Entry 6RDE (electron microscopy, 2.90 A resolution); this record covers chains V and Z of the 20 polymer chains in the assembly.

== Chain V ==
Protein: ATP synthase subunit alpha
Source organism: Polytomella sp. Pringsheim 198.80
Reference sequence: A0ZW40 (A0ZW40_9CHLO); numbering as in UniProt (aligned over 1-562)
Chain sequence (562 residues; each row starts with the number of its first residue):
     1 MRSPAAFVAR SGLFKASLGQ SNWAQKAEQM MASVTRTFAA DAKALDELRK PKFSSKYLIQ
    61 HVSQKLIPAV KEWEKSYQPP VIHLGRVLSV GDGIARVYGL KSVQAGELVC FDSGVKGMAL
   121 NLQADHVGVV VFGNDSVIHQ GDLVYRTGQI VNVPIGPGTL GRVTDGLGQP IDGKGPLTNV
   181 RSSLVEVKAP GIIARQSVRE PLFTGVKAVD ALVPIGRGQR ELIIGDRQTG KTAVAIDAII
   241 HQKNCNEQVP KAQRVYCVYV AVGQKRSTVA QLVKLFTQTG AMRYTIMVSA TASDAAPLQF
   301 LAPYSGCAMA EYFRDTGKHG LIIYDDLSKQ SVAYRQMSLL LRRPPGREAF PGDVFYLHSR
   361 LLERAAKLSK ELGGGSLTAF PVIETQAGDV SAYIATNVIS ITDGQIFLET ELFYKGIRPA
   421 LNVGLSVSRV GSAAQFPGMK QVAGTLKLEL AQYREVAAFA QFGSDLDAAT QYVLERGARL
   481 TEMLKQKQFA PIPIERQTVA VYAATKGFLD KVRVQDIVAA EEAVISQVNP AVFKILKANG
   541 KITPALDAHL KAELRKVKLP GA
Disordered / not traced: 1-42
Sequence notes: conflict Arg266 (Lys in A0ZW40)
Ion coordination: Mg2+: Thr232 (together with ATP)
Ligand contacts:
  - ADP (adenosine-5'-diphosphate): Val427, Ser428, Arg429
  - ATP (adenosine-5'-triphosphate): Asp226, Arg227, Gln228, Thr229, Gly230, Lys231, Thr232, Ala233, Glu384, Phe413, Arg418, Pro419, Gln486, Lys487, Gln488

== Chain Z ==
Protein: ATP synthase subunit beta
Source organism: Polytomella sp. Pringsheim 198.80
Notes: EC 7.1.2.2
Reference sequence: A0ZW41 (A0ZW41_9CHLO); residue numbers follow UniProt; this construct covers 1-574
Chain sequence (574 residues; each row starts with the number of its first residue):
     1 MALRYAAGLA KNVVQRQGAS LNIARAFAAE PAPAIDAGYV SQVIGPVVDV RFDGELPSIL
    61 SSLEVEGHSV RLVLEVAQHM GDNTVRCIAM DSTDGLVRGQ KVVDTGSPIK VPVGRGTLGR
   121 IMNVIGEPVD EQGPIDAADI WSIHREAPEF TEQSTEQEIL VTGIKVVDLL APYQRGGKIG
   181 LFGGAGVGKT VLIMELINNV AKAHGGFSVF AGVGERTREG NDLYREMIES GVIKLGAERG
   241 NSKCTLVYGQ MNEPPGARAR VALTGLTVAE YFRDIEGQDV LLFVDNIFRF TQANSEVSAL
   301 LGRIPSAVGY QPTLATDLGG LQERITTTTK GSITSVQAVY VPADDLTDPA PATTFAHLDA
   361 TTVLSRSIAE LGIYPAVDPL DSTSRMLNPN VIGAEHYNVA RGVQKVLQDY KNLQDIIAIL
   421 GMDELSEEDK LTVARARKIQ RFLSQPFQVA EVFTGTPGKY VDLADTISGF QGVLTGKYDD
   481 LPEMAFYMVG DIKEVKEKAD KMAKDIASRK EADNKKVSEE LKDIPSLDKL VSEIKEVVIE
   541 EDDGLEEDFK AEALSSETVV LNEEGKSVPL PKKN
Disordered / not traced: 1-35
Sequence notes: conflict Ala350 (Gly in A0ZW41), Leu387 (Arg in A0ZW41)
Ion coordination: Mg2+: Thr190, Glu215 (together with ADP)
Ligand contacts:
  - ADP (adenosine-5'-diphosphate): Gly184, Ala185, Gly186, Val187, Gly188, Lys189, Thr190, Val191, Glu215, Arg216, Glu219, Tyr374, Phe447, Ala450, Phe453, Thr454
  - ATP (adenosine-5'-triphosphate): Ser384, Arg385, Tyr397

== How chain V and chain Z interact ==
Contacting residue pairs (162; chain V residue first):
  Pro80(V) - Glu563(Z)
  Ile82(V) - Glu563(Z)
  His83(V) - Leu561(Z)
  His83(V) - Asn562(Z)
  His83(V) - Glu563(Z)  hydrogen bond (backbone-side chain)
  His83(V) - Gly565(Z)
  Leu84(V) - Leu561(Z)
  Leu84(V) - Glu563(Z)  hydrogen bond (backbone-side chain)
  Gly99(V) - Arg98(Z)  hydrogen bond (backbone-side chain)
  Leu100(V) - Arg98(Z)  hydrogen bond (backbone-side chain)
  Lys101(V) - Val97(Z)
  Lys101(V) - Arg98(Z)
  Ser102(V) - Val97(Z)
  Val103(V) - Leu96(Z)
  Val103(V) - Val97(Z)
  Gln104(V) - Gly95(Z)
  Gln104(V) - Leu96(Z)
  Gln104(V) - Val97(Z)
  Ala105(V) - Val43(Z)  hydrophobic
  Ala105(V) - Thr93(Z)
  Ala105(V) - Asp94(Z)
  Ala105(V) - Gly95(Z)  hydrogen bond (backbone-backbone)
  Ala105(V) - Leu96(Z)  hydrogen bond (backbone-backbone)
  Cys110(V) - Thr558(Z)
  Cys110(V) - Val560(Z)  hydrophobic
  Cys110(V) - Leu570(Z)  hydrophobic
  Phe111(V) - Leu570(Z)
  Asp112(V) - Lys573(Z)
  Asp112(V) - Asn574(Z)
  Ser113(V) - Asn574(Z)
  Gly114(V) - Leu570(Z)
  Asn121(V) - Ile44(Z)
  Leu122(V) - Gln42(Z)
  Leu122(V) - Val43(Z)  hydrogen bond (backbone-backbone)
  Leu122(V) - Leu96(Z)
  Leu122(V) - Arg98(Z)
  Gln123(V) - Ser41(Z)
  Gln123(V) - Gln42(Z)
  Gln123(V) - Ile44(Z)
  Gln123(V) - Arg98(Z)  hydrogen bond (backbone-side chain)
  Ala124(V) - Ser41(Z)
  Ala124(V) - Gln42(Z)
  His126(V) - Arg98(Z)  hydrogen bond (backbone-side chain)
  Val127(V) - Arg98(Z)
  Tyr145(V) - Val560(Z)  hydrophobic
  Tyr145(V) - Leu561(Z)
  Tyr145(V) - Leu570(Z)  hydrophobic
  Tyr145(V) - Pro571(Z)
  Arg146(V) - Val560(Z)
  Arg146(V) - Leu561(Z)  hydrogen bond (backbone-backbone)
  Thr147(V) - Val559(Z)
  Ile155(V) - Phe549(Z)
  Gly156(V) - Phe549(Z)
  Pro157(V) - Leu545(Z)  hydrophobic
  Pro157(V) - Phe549(Z)
  Leu160(V) - Leu545(Z)  hydrophobic
  Leu177(V) - Leu554(Z)
  Asn179(V) - Glu546(Z)
  Asn179(V) - Phe549(Z)
  Asn179(V) - Ala551(Z)
  Val180(V) - Phe549(Z)  hydrophobic
  Val180(V) - Ala551(Z)
  Val180(V) - Glu552(Z)  hydrogen bond (backbone-backbone)
  Val180(V) - Leu554(Z)  hydrophobic
  Arg181(V) - Phe549(Z)
  Arg181(V) - Lys550(Z)
  Arg181(V) - Glu552(Z)
  Ser182(V) - Glu552(Z)
  Lys188(V) - Asp91(Z)  salt bridge
  Lys188(V) - Asn252(Z)
  Ala189(V) - Asn252(Z)
  Gly191(V) - Thr217(Z)
  Ile192(V) - Thr217(Z)
  Ile192(V) - Gly220(Z)
  Ile192(V) - Asn221(Z)  hydrogen bond (backbone-side chain)
  Ile192(V) - Tyr248(Z)  hydrophobic
  Ile193(V) - Val129(Z)
  Ile193(V) - Asp130(Z)
  Ile193(V) - Glu131(Z)
  Ile193(V) - Tyr224(Z)  hydrophobic
  Arg195(V) - Thr217(Z)
  Arg195(V) - Asn221(Z)  hydrogen bond (backbone-side chain)
  Gln196(V) - Asn221(Z)
  Arg220(V) - Arg216(Z)
  Glu247(V) - Ile539(Z)
  Gln248(V) - Ile539(Z)
  Val249(V) - Ile539(Z)
  Pro250(V) - Glu540(Z)
  Lys251(V) - Glu540(Z)  salt bridge
  Lys251(V) - Asp543(Z)
  Lys251(V) - Gly544(Z)
  Arg254(V) - Glu541(Z)
  Arg254(V) - Asp543(Z)
  Tyr256(V) - Asp543(Z)  hydrogen bond (side chain-backbone)
  Tyr312(V) - Leu545(Z)
  Tyr312(V) - Phe549(Z)
  Phe313(V) - Leu545(Z)  hydrophobic
  Lys318(V) - Leu545(Z)
  Pro344(V) - Ala299(Z)
  Arg347(V) - Val308(Z)
  Gly352(V) - Glu296(Z)
  Asp353(V) - Glu296(Z)
  Phe355(V) - Arg258(Z)
  Phe355(V) - Arg289(Z)
  Phe355(V) - Gln292(Z)
  Phe355(V) - Glu296(Z)
  Tyr356(V) - Asn252(Z)
  Tyr356(V) - Glu253(Z)
  Tyr356(V) - Pro254(Z)  hydrophobic
  Tyr356(V) - Pro255(Z)
  Tyr356(V) - Arg258(Z)
  Tyr356(V) - Glu296(Z)  hydrogen bond (backbone-side chain)
  Ser359(V) - Met251(Z)  hydrogen bond (side chain-backbone)
  Glu363(V) - Arg216(Z)
  Glu363(V) - Thr217(Z)  hydrogen bond
  Glu363(V) - Met251(Z)
  Glu363(V) - Asn252(Z)
  Ser391(V) - Ala343(Z)
  Thr396(V) - Tyr340(Z)
  Thr396(V) - Ala343(Z)
  Asn397(V) - Gln292(Z)
  Ile399(V) - Ala185(Z)  hydrophobic
  Ile399(V) - Arg216(Z)
  Ser400(V) - Arg216(Z)  hydrogen bond (backbone-side chain)
  Ser400(V) - Met251(Z)
  Ser400(V) - Arg289(Z)  hydrogen bond
  Ser400(V) - Tyr340(Z)
  Ile401(V) - Arg216(Z)  hydrogen bond (backbone-side chain)
  Ile401(V) - Met251(Z)  hydrophobic
  Thr402(V) - Arg216(Z)  hydrogen bond (backbone-side chain)
  Asp403(V) - Arg216(Z)  salt bridge
  Asp403(V) - Arg218(Z)  salt bridge
  Gly424(V) - Glu370(Z)
  Arg429(V) - Ala185(Z)
  Arg429(V) - Gly186(Z)
  Arg429(V) - Arg216(Z)
  Arg429(V) - Phe453(Z)
  Val430(V) - Phe453(Z)
  Phe459(V) - Ala418(Z)
  Asn529(V) - Leu527(Z)
  Ala531(V) - Val531(Z)  hydrophobic
  Val532(V) - Leu527(Z)  hydrophobic
  Lys534(V) - Ile534(Z)
  Ile535(V) - Leu530(Z)  hydrophobic
  Ile535(V) - Val531(Z)  hydrophobic
  Ile535(V) - Ile534(Z)  hydrophobic
  Ala538(V) - Ile534(Z)  hydrophobic
  Asn539(V) - Ile534(Z)
  Pro544(V) - Ile524(Z)
  Ala545(V) - Ile524(Z)  hydrophobic
  Ala545(V) - Pro525(Z)
  Ala545(V) - Leu530(Z)
  Ala548(V) - Glu520(Z)
  Ala548(V) - Ile524(Z)  hydrophobic
  His549(V) - Glu520(Z)
  His549(V) - Ile524(Z)
  His549(V) - Pro525(Z)  hydrogen bond (side chain-backbone)
  His549(V) - Ser526(Z)
  His549(V) - Leu527(Z)
  His549(V) - Leu530(Z)
  Ala552(V) - Glu520(Z)
  Glu553(V) - Leu527(Z)
Also at the interface, not in a pair above, chain V (105 interface residues in all): Val81, Gly106, Lys116, Leu120, Gly148, Ile150, Pro154, Glu186, Pro190, Ser197, Val198, Arg199, Arg283, Arg343, Pro345, Val354, Arg360, Leu425, Ser432, Ala433
Also at the interface, not in a pair above, chain Z (85 interface residues in all): Gly45, Pro46, Ser92, Ile121, Glu215, Asp222, Arg225, Ser295, Leu300, Pro305, Ile417, Val452, Ser518, Val538, Asp542

== Overview ==
105 residues of chain V face 85 of chain Z across their interface; the contacts include 22 hydrogen bonds and
4 salt bridges. Among the polar pairs are Lys188(V)-Asp91(Z), Lys251(V)-Glu540(Z) and Asp403(V)-Arg216(Z). ADP
is bound between chain V and chain Z.
Here chain V is ATP synthase subunit alpha and chain Z is ATP synthase subunit beta, both from Polytomella sp.
Pringsheim 198.80. Entry 6RDE (CryoEM structure of Polytomella F-ATP synthase, Primary rotary state 2,
focussed refinement of F1 head and ...) was determined by electron microscopy, deposited together with 6RD4,
6RD5, 6RD6, 6RD7, 6RD8, 6RD9 and 46 further entries.
